Entry 9EXP (electron microscopy, 2.85 A resolution); this record covers chains B and C of the 8 polymer chains in the assembly.

[Chain B (and C)]
Molecule: Putative transmembrane protein Wzc
From: Escherichia coli
Notes: chain C of this document is another copy of the same molecule, construct and numbering; everything in this record applies to it too
UniProt: Q9X4B9 (Q9X4B9_ECOLX); residues 1-716 here = UniProt positions 1-716
Chain sequence (727 residues; each row starts with the number of its first residue):
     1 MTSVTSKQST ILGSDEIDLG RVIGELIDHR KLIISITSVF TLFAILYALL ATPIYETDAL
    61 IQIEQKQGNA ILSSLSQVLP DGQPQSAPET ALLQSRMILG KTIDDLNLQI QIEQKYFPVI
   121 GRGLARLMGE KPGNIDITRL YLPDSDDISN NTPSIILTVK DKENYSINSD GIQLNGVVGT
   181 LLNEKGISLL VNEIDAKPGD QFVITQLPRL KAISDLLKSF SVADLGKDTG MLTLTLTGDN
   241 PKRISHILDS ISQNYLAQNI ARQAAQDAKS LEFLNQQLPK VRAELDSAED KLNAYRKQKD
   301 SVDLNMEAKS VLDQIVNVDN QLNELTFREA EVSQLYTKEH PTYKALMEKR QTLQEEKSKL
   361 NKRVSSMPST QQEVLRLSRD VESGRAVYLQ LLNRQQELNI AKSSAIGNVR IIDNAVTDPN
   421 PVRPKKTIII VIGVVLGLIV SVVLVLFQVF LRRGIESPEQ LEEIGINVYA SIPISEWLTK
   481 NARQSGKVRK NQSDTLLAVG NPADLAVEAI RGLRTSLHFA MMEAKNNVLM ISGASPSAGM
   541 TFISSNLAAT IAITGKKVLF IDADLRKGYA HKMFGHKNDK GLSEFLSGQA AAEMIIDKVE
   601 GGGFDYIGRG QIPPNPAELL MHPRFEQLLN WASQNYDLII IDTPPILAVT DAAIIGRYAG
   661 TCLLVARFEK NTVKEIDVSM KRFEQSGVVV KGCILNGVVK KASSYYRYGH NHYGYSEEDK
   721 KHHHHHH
Unresolved in the structure: 1-16, 65-84, 262-408, 478-493, 717-727
Construct notes: variant Gly121 (Ala in Q9X4B9), Arg126 (Gly in Q9X4B9); engineered mutation Met540 (Lys in Q9X4B9); expression tag (717-727)
Metal / ion sites: Mg2+: Thr541 (together with ADP)
Residues lining bound ligands: ADP (adenosine-5'-diphosphate): Ile472, Pro473, Ile474, Ser475, Pro536, Ser537, Ala538, Gly539, Met540, Thr541, Phe542, Tyr569, Arg667, Asn696, Gly697
Reported in the primary citation:
  - specificity-determining residues: Glu675 (proposed by the authors, not directly observed)

[Chain B / chain C interface]
Contacting residue pairs - 52 pairs, chain B then chain C:
  Asp18(B) - Arg453(C)  salt bridge
  Leu19(B) - Phe450(C)  hydrophobic
  Gly20(B) - Arg453(C)
  Asp58(B) - Arg96(C)  salt bridge
  Gly129(B) - Ile148(C)
  Thr229(B) - Ala87(C)
  Thr229(B) - Pro88(C)
  Met231(B) - Pro88(C)
  Ile412(B) - Leu92(C)  hydrophobic
  Ile412(B) - Met97(C)  hydrophobic
  Asp413(B) - Ser95(C)
  Asp413(B) - Arg96(C)  hydrogen bond (side chain-backbone)
  Asp413(B) - Met97(C)  hydrogen bond (side chain-backbone)
  Asn414(B) - Arg96(C)  hydrogen bond (backbone-side chain)
  Val416(B) - Arg96(C)
  Val416(B) - Leu210(C)  hydrophobic
  Thr417(B) - Leu210(C)
  Glu459(B) - Lys674(C)
  Val468(B) - Gln685(C)  hydrogen bond (backbone-side chain)
  Tyr469(B) - Gln685(C)
  Glu508(B) - Arg566(C)  salt bridge
  Glu508(B) - Val649(C)
  Arg511(B) - Glu618(C)  salt bridge
  Gly512(B) - Thr650(C)
  Arg514(B) - Glu618(C)  salt bridge
  Arg514(B) - Met621(C)
  Thr515(B) - Thr650(C)  hydrogen bond
  Thr515(B) - Ile654(C)
  Ser516(B) - Ser686(C)
  Phe519(B) - Gln685(C)
  Phe519(B) - Gly687(C)
  Ile553(B) - Glu618(C)
  Thr554(B) - Glu618(C)
  Tyr706(B) - Arg453(C)
  Tyr708(B) - Lys674(C)
  Asn711(B) - Leu647(C)
  Asn711(B) - Val678(C)
  Asn711(B) - Arg682(C)
  His712(B) - Leu647(C)
  Tyr713(B) - Ser535(C)
  Tyr713(B) - Pro536(C)
  Tyr713(B) - Leu647(C)  hydrogen bond (backbone-backbone)
  Tyr713(B) - Ala648(C)
  Tyr713(B) - Glu675(C)  hydrogen bond
  Tyr715(B) - Pro536(C)  hydrophobic
  Tyr715(B) - Asp564(C)  hydrogen bond
  Tyr715(B) - Arg566(C)
  Tyr715(B) - Lys567(C)
  Tyr715(B) - Pro644(C)  hydrophobic
  Tyr715(B) - Pro645(C)
  Tyr715(B) - Ala648(C)  hydrophobic
  Ser716(B) - Lys567(C)
Other interface residues (no listed pair), chain B (43 interface residues in all): Ile23, Ala59, Leu60, Leu225, Asp228, Arg410, Ala415, Pro419, Asn467, Tyr705, His710, Gly714
Other interface residues (no listed pair), chain C (39 interface residues in all): Ala91, Gln258, Phe447, Leu451, Ala534, Ala617, Ala653, Arg657

[Overview]
43 residues of chain B face 39 of chain C across their interface, with 8 hydrogen bonds and 5 salt bridges.
Polar pairs include Asp18(B)-Arg453(C), Asp58(B)-Arg96(C) and Glu508(B)-Arg566(C). Chain B binds ADP. From the
paper: the specificity determinant Glu675(B).
Chain B and chain C are both Putative transmembrane protein Wzc (Escherichia coli); the structure,
Wzc-K540M-2YE MgADP C8, was determined by electron microscopy together with 9I2Q, 9I2R, 9EXO, 9EXQ and 9EXR
from the same study.
